Entry 9BSN (electron microscopy, 2.70 A resolution); this record covers chains U and A.

# Chain U (and A)
Protein: Potassium channel subfamily K member 13
Source organism: Homo sapiens
Notes: chain A of this document is another copy of the same molecule, construct and numbering; everything in this record applies to it too
UniProt: Q9HB14 (KCNKD_HUMAN); residue numbers follow UniProt; this construct covers 1-350
Sequence (350 residues; row label = number of the first residue in the row):
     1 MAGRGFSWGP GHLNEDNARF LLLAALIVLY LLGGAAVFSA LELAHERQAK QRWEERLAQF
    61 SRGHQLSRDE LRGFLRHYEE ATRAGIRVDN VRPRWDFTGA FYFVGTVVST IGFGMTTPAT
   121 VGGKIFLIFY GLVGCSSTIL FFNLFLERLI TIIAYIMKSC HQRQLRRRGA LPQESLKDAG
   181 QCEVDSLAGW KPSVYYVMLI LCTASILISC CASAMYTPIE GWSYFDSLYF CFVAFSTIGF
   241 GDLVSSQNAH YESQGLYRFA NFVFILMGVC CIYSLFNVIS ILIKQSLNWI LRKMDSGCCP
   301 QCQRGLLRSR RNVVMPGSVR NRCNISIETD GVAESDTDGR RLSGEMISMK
Disordered / not traced: 1-13, 163-187, 296-350
Construct notes: engineered mutation Gln59 (Asn in Q9HB14), Gln65 (Asn in Q9HB14)
Bound ions: K+ site 1: Thr110, Ile111, Thr237, Ile238 (shared with Thr110(A), Ile111(A), Thr237(A), Ile238(A) of chain A); K+ site 2: Thr110, Thr237 (shared with Thr110(A), Thr237(A) of chain A); K+ site 3: Ile111, Gly112, Ile238, Gly239 (shared with Ile111(A), Gly112(A), Ile238(A), Gly239(A) of chain A); K+ site 4: Gly112, Phe113, Gly239, Phe240 (shared with Gly112(A), Phe113(A), Gly239(A), Phe240(A) of chain A)
Ligand contacts:
  - linoleic acid (EIC), molecule 1: Ala24, Ile27, Val28
  - linoleic acid (EIC), molecule 2: Arg92, Phe101, Tyr102, Gly105, Val108, Ser109, Thr138, Phe141, Ser246, Arg258, Asn261, Phe262, Ile265, Leu266
Curated features (UniProtKB/Swiss-Prot):
  - region: Thr110 to Met115 (Selectivity filter 1), Thr237 to Asp242 (Selectivity filter 2)
  - binding site (K(+)): Thr110, Ile111, Gly112, Thr237, Ile238, Gly239, Phe240
  - mutagenesis: Gly112 (G112E: Acts as a dominant negative when it assembles with wild-type KCNK13 or KCNK12 subunits, abolishing K(+) flux), Ser136 (S136P: Increases channel basal activity. Increases the current amplitude. Confers nonlinear I-V relationship, with currents that saturate upon strong membrane depolarization ...), Ile139 (I139D: Increases channel basal activity. Increases the current amplitude. Confers nonlinear I-V relationship, with currents that saturate upon strong membrane depolarization ...)
Reported in the primary citation:
  - binding site for linoleic acid: Arg92, Phe101, Tyr102, Gly105, Thr138, Ser246, Asn261, Phe262, Ile265
  - contacts within the chain: Arg92-Arg258

# Chain U / chain A interface
Contacting residue pairs - 148 pairs, chain U then chain A:
  Asp16(U) with Glu147(A); Arg148(A), salt bridge
  Asn17(U) with Arg148(A), hydrogen bond
  Phe20(U) with Phe141(A), hydrophobic; Leu144(A), hydrophobic; Phe145(A)
  Leu23(U) with Phe141(A), hydrophobic
  Tyr30(U) with Tyr130(A), hydrogen bond (backbone-side chain); Val133(A)
  Leu31(U) with Val104(A); Val108(A), hydrophobic; Tyr130(A)
  Gly34(U) with Tyr130(A)
  Ala35(U) with Ala100(A); Phe101(A)
  Val37(U) with Phe126(A), hydrophobic
  Phe38(U) with Trp95(A), hydrophobic; Val104(A), hydrophobic; Gly123(A); Phe126(A), hydrophobic; Leu127(A), hydrophobic
  Ser39(U) with Trp95(A), hydrogen bond (side chain-backbone); Asp96(A)
  Glu42(U) with Trp95(A); Pro118(A); Ala119(A); Thr120(A), hydrogen bond
  Leu43(U) with Trp95(A)
  His45(U) with Ala119(A); Thr120(A)
  Glu46(U) with Arg94(A), hydrogen bond (side chain-backbone); Trp95(A)
  Ala49(U) with Ala84(A), hydrophobic
  Trp53(U) with Tyr78(A), hydrophobic; Ala81(A), hydrophobic; Ile86(A)
  Arg56(U) with His77(A); Glu80(A), salt bridge
  Phe60(U) with Phe74(A), hydrophobic
  His64(U) with Leu66(A); Glu70(A), salt bridge
  Leu66(U) with His64(A)
  Glu70(U) with His64(A), salt bridge
  Arg72(U) with Val88(A)
  Phe74(U) with Phe60(A), hydrophobic
  Leu75(U) with Tyr78(A), hydrophobic
  Arg76(U) with Asp89(A), salt bridge
  His77(U) with Arg56(A)
  Tyr78(U) with Trp53(A), hydrophobic; Leu75(A), hydrophobic; Glu79(A), hydrogen bond
  Glu79(U) with Tyr78(A), hydrogen bond; Arg87(A); Val88(A)
  Glu80(U) with Arg56(A), salt bridge
  Ala81(U) with Trp53(A), hydrophobic
  Ala84(U) with Ala49(A), hydrophobic
  Ile86(U) with Lys50(A); Trp53(A)
  Val88(U) with Arg72(A); Glu79(A)
  Asp89(U) with Arg76(A), salt bridge
  Arg94(U) with Glu46(A), hydrogen bond (backbone-side chain)
  Trp95(U) with Phe38(A), hydrophobic; Ser39(A), hydrogen bond (backbone-side chain); Glu42(A); Leu43(A); Glu46(A)
  Asp96(U) with Ser39(A), hydrogen bond (backbone-side chain)
  Ala100(U) with Ala35(A)
  Phe101(U) with Ala35(A)
  Phe103(U) with Phe38(A), hydrophobic; Phe240(A), hydrophobic
  Val104(U) with Leu31(A), hydrophobic; Phe38(A), hydrophobic
  Val107(U) with Phe240(A), hydrophobic
  Val108(U) with Leu31(A), hydrophobic
  Thr110(U) with Thr237(A)
  Ile111(U) with Ile238(A)
  Gly112(U) with Ile238(A); Gly239(A)
  Gly114(U) with Phe240(A)
  Thr117(U) with Phe240(A); Asp242(A)
  Pro118(U) with Glu42(A); Tyr229(A)
  Ala119(U) with Glu42(A); His45(A)
  Thr120(U) with Glu42(A), hydrogen bond; His45(A)
  Gly123(U) with Phe38(A)
  Lys124(U) with Asp226(A), salt bridge; Tyr229(A)
  Ile125(U) with Phe225(A), hydrophobic
  Phe126(U) with Val37(A), hydrophobic; Phe38(A), hydrophobic
  Leu127(U) with Phe38(A), hydrophobic; Tyr229(A), hydrophobic; Phe240(A), hydrophobic
  Ile128(U) with Phe232(A)
  Tyr130(U) with Tyr30(A), hydrogen bond (side chain-backbone); Leu31(A); Gly34(A)
  Val133(U) with Tyr30(A)
  Cys135(U) with Phe276(A), hydrophobic
  Ser136(U) with Phe276(A); Ile279(A); Ser280(A); Ile283(A)
  Ser137(U) with Ile283(A)
  Leu140(U) with Leu23(A), hydrophobic; Ser280(A); Lys284(A)
  Phe141(U) with Phe20(A), hydrophobic; Leu23(A), hydrophobic
  Leu144(U) with Phe20(A), hydrophobic; Leu23(A), hydrophobic
  Phe145(U) with Phe20(A)
  Glu147(U) with Asp16(A)
  Arg148(U) with Asp16(A), salt bridge; Asn17(A), hydrogen bond
  Phe225(U) with Ile125(A), hydrophobic
  Asp226(U) with Lys124(A), salt bridge
  Tyr229(U) with Pro118(A); Lys124(A); Leu127(A), hydrophobic
  Phe232(U) with Ile128(A)
  Ser236(U) with Thr110(A)
  Thr237(U) with Thr110(A)
  Ile238(U) with Thr110(A); Ile111(A); Gly112(A)
  Gly239(U) with Gly112(A)
  Phe240(U) with Phe103(A), hydrophobic; Val107(A), hydrophobic; Gly114(A); Thr117(A); Leu127(A), hydrophobic
  Tyr273(U) with Tyr273(A), hydrogen bond
  Phe276(U) with Leu132(A), hydrophobic; Cys135(A), hydrophobic; Ser136(A)
  Ile279(U) with Ser136(A)
  Ser280(U) with Ser136(A); Leu140(A)
  Ile283(U) with Ser136(A); Ser137(A)
  Lys284(U) with Leu140(A)
Other interface residues (no listed pair), chain U (108 interface residues in all): Arg19, Ala24, Ile27, Leu32, Ala36, Leu41, Lys50, Glu54, Leu57, Leu71, Arg87, Pro93, Phe97, Phe113, Val121, Gly122, Phe129, Leu132, Gly134, Ile139, Asp242, Leu275, Asn277, Leu287
Other interface residues (no listed pair), chain A (106 interface residues in all): Arg19, Ala24, Ile27, Leu32, Ala36, Leu41, Leu57, Leu71, Pro93, Phe97, Gly105, Phe113, Val121, Gly122, Gly134, Ile139, Ser236, Leu275, Leu287
Interface features reported in the paper:
  - residue pairs: Tyr273(A)-Tyr273(U) (hydrogen bond)

# Summary
The interface between chain U and chain A involves 108 residues on one side and 106 on the other, with 14
hydrogen bonds and 10 salt bridges. Among the polar pairs are Asp16(U)-Arg148(A), Arg56(U)-Glu80(A) and
His64(U)-Glu70(A). The paper describes a hydrogen bond between Tyr273(A) and Tyr273(U). The paper reports a
binding site for linoleic acid at Arg92(U), Phe101(U) and Tyr102(U) among others; contacts within the chain
involving Arg92(U) and Arg258(U).
Both chains are Potassium channel subfamily K member 13 (Homo sapiens). Entry 9BSN (Structure of human K2P13.1
(THIK-1) in lipid nanodisc) was determined by electron microscopy together with 9BWS, 9BYI, 9C07 and 9C09 from
the same study.
